PDB entry 3LN5 | X-ray diffraction, 1.90 A resolution | chains A and C of the 3 polymer chains in the assembly

== Chain A ==
Protein: HLA class I histocompatibility antigen, B-41 alpha chain
Source organism: Homo sapiens
Notes: fragment: extracellular domains, '
Reference sequence: P30479 (1B41_HUMAN); residues 1-274 here correspond to UniProt positions 25-298 (UniProt number = residue number + 24)
Amino-acid sequence (274 residues; row label = number of the first residue in the row):
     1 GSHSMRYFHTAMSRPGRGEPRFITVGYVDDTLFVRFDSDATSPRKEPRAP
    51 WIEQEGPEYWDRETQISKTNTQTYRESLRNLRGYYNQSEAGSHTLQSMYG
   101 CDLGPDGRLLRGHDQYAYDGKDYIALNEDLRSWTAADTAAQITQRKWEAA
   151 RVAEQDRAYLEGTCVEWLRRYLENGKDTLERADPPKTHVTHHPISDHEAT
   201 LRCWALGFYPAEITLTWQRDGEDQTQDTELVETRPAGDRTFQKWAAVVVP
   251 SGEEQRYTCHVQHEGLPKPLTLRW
Sequence notes: variant Leu-95 (Trp119 in P30479), Ser-97 (Arg121 in P30479), Leu-103 (Val127 in P30479), Asp-114 (Asn138 in P30479)
Cystine bridges: Cys-101/Cys-164, Cys-203/Cys-259

== Chain C ==
Protein: 11-mer peptide from S-methyl-5'-thioadenosine phosphorylase
Reference sequence: Q13126 (MTAP_HUMAN); residues 1-11 here correspond to UniProt positions 227-237 (UniProt number = residue number + 226)
Amino-acid sequence (11 residues; each row starts with the number of its first residue):
     1 HEEAVSVDRVL
UniProt features mapped onto this chain:
  - site: Val-7 (Important for substrate specificity)

== Chain A / chain C interface ==
Pairs across the interface (46; chain A residue first):
  Met-5(A) / His-1(C)
  Tyr-7(A) / His-1(C)  hydrogen bond (side chain-backbone)
  Tyr-7(A) / Glu-2(C)
  His-9(A) / Glu-2(C)  salt bridge
  Thr-24(A) / Glu-2(C)
  Lys-45(A) / Glu-2(C)  salt bridge
  Arg-62(A) / His-1(C)  hydrogen bond
  Glu-63(A) / His-1(C)  salt bridge
  Glu-63(A) / Glu-2(C)  hydrogen bond (side chain-backbone)
  Ile-66(A) / Glu-2(C)
  Ile-66(A) / Glu-3(C)
  Ser-67(A) / Glu-2(C)
  Asn-70(A) / Val-5(C)
  Thr-73(A) / Val-7(C)
  Thr-73(A) / Val-10(C)
  Glu-76(A) / Val-7(C)
  Glu-76(A) / Val-10(C)
  Ser-77(A) / Val-10(C)
  Ser-77(A) / Leu-11(C)  hydrogen bond (side chain-backbone)
  Asn-80(A) / Val-10(C)
  Asn-80(A) / Leu-11(C)  hydrogen bond (side chain-backbone)
  Leu-81(A) / Leu-11(C)  hydrophobic
  Tyr-84(A) / Leu-11(C)  hydrogen bond (side chain-backbone)
  Leu-95(A) / Leu-11(C)  hydrophobic
  Tyr-99(A) / Glu-2(C)  hydrogen bond
  Tyr-99(A) / Glu-3(C)  hydrogen bond (side chain-backbone)
  Asp-114(A) / Arg-9(C)  salt bridge
  Tyr-116(A) / Leu-11(C)  hydrophobic
  Tyr-123(A) / Leu-11(C)  hydrophobic
  Thr-143(A) / Leu-11(C)  hydrogen bond (side chain-backbone)
  Lys-146(A) / Leu-11(C)  hydrogen bond (side chain-backbone)
  Trp-147(A) / Arg-9(C)
  Trp-147(A) / Val-10(C)  hydrogen bond (side chain-backbone)
  Trp-147(A) / Leu-11(C)  hydrophobic
  Ala-150(A) / Asp-8(C)
  Val-152(A) / Arg-9(C)
  Gln-155(A) / Glu-3(C)
  Gln-155(A) / Asp-8(C)  hydrogen bond
  Gln-155(A) / Arg-9(C)  hydrogen bond
  Asp-156(A) / Glu-3(C)  hydrogen bond (backbone-side chain)
  Asp-156(A) / Arg-9(C)  salt bridge
  Tyr-159(A) / His-1(C)  hydrogen bond (side chain-backbone)
  Tyr-159(A) / Glu-2(C)
  Tyr-159(A) / Glu-3(C)
  Trp-167(A) / His-1(C)
  Tyr-171(A) / His-1(C)  hydrogen bond (side chain-backbone)
Interface residues without a listed pair, chain A (34 interface residues in all): Tyr-59, Thr-69, Thr-163
Interface residues without a listed pair, chain C (11 interface residues in all): Ala-4, Ser-6
Interface features reported in the paper:
  - specific contacts: Met-5(A)/His-1(C), Tyr-7(A)/His-1(C), Tyr-7(A)/Glu-2(C), His-9(A)/Glu-2(C), Thr-24(A)/Glu-2(C), Lys-45(A)/Glu-2(C), Glu-63(A)/His-1(C), Glu-63(A)/Glu-2(C), Ser-67(A)/Glu-2(C), Asn-70(A)/Glu-2(C), Asn-70(A)/Val-5(C), Thr-73(A)/Val-10(C), Glu-76(A)/Val-10(C), Ser-77(A)/Leu-11(C), Asn-80(A)/Val-10(C), Asn-80(A)/Leu-11(C), Leu-81(A)/Leu-11(C), Tyr-84(A)/Leu-11(C), Tyr-99(A)/Glu-2(C), Tyr-99(A)/Glu-3(C), Asp-114(A)/Arg-9(C), Tyr-116(A)/Arg-9(C), Tyr-116(A)/Leu-11(C), Tyr-123(A)/Leu-11(C), Thr-143(A)/Leu-11(C), Lys-146(A)/Leu-11(C), Trp-147(A)/Arg-9(C), Trp-147(A)/Val-10(C), Trp-147(A)/Leu-11(C), Ala-150(A)/Asp-8(C), Val-152(A)/Arg-9(C), Gln-155(A)/Glu-3(C), Gln-155(A)/Asp-8(C), Gln-155(A)/Arg-9(C), Asp-156(A)/Glu-3(C), Asp-156(A)/Arg-9(C), Tyr-159(A)/His-1(C), Tyr-159(A)/Glu-2(C), Tyr-159(A)/Glu-3(C), Trp-167(A)/His-1(C), Tyr-171(A)/His-1(C)

== Overview ==
Chain A and chain C form an interface of 34 and 11 residues respectively; the contacts include 16 hydrogen
bonds and 5 salt bridges. Among the polar pairs are His-9(A)/Glu-2(C), Lys-45(A)/Glu-2(C) and
Glu-63(A)/His-1(C). The paper describes contacts between Met-5(A) and His-1(C), Tyr-7(A) and His-1(C) and
Tyr-7(A) and Glu-2(C) among others.
Chain A is HLA class I histocompatibility antigen, B-41 alpha chain (Homo sapiens) and chain C is an 11-mer
peptide from S-methyl-5'-thioadenosine phosphorylase; the structure, Crystal structure of HLA-B*4104 in
complex with a 11mer self-peptide derived from S-methyl-5-thioadenosine phosphorylase, was determined by X-ray
diffraction, deposited together with 3LN4.
